PDB entry 9HZE | electron microscopy, 3.23 A resolution | chains O and W of the 24 polymer chains in the assembly

Chain O (and W):
Protein: DUF4183 domain-containing protein
Organism: Bacillus thuringiensis serovar kurstaki
Notes: chain W of this document is another copy of the same molecule, construct and numbering; everything in this record applies to it too
UniProtKB: A0AAX0C6N4 (A0AAX0C6N4_BACTK); residue numbers follow UniProt; this construct covers 1-96
Amino-acid sequence (96 residues; row label = number of the first residue in the row):
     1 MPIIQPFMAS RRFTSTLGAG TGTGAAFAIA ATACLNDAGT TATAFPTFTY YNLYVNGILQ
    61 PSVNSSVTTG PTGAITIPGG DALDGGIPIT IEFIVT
Disordered / not traced: 1

Interface between chain O and chain W:
Residue-residue contacts - 22 pairs, chain O then chain W:
  Gln5(O) - Thr96(W)  hydrogen bond (side chain-backbone)
  Pro6(O) - Thr96(W)
  Met8(O) - Met8(W)  hydrophobic
  Met8(O) - Thr49(W)
  Met8(O) - Tyr50(W)  hydrophobic
  Met8(O) - Ile94(W)  hydrophobic
  Ser10(O) - Tyr50(W)
  Arg12(O) - Tyr51(W)  hydrogen bond (side chain-backbone)
  Arg12(O) - Asn52(W)  hydrogen bond
  Arg12(O) - Gln60(W)  hydrogen bond (side chain-backbone)
  Arg12(O) - Pro61(W)
  Arg12(O) - Ser62(W)
  Asp37(O) - Ser62(W)
  Asp37(O) - Val63(W)  hydrogen bond (backbone-backbone)
  Ala38(O) - Val63(W)
  Tyr54(O) - Tyr54(W)
  Tyr54(O) - Leu59(W)  hydrophobic
  Gly57(O) - Gly57(W)
  Gly57(O) - Ile58(W)
  Glu92(O) - Asn52(W)  hydrogen bond
  Glu92(O) - Leu59(W)
  Ile94(O) - Tyr50(W)
Interface residues without a listed pair, chain O (14 interface residues in all): Thr14, Asn56, Thr90

Overview:
Chain O and chain W form an interface of 14 and 15 residues respectively, with 6 hydrogen bonds. Polar pairs
include Gln5(O)-Thr96(W), Arg12(O)-Tyr51(W) and Arg12(O)-Asn52(W).
Both chains are DUF4183 domain-containing protein (Bacillus thuringiensis serovar kurstaki). Entry 9HZE
(CryoEM structure of F-ENA fibers on the spores of Bacillus thuringiensis serovar kurstaki) was determined by
electron microscopy together with 9N0B and 9I65 from the same study.
